Entry 9BXQ (electron microscopy, 3.10 A resolution); this record covers chains C and E of the 6 polymer chains in the assembly.

# Chain C (and E)
Name: Microtubule-associated protein tau
Organism: Homo sapiens
Notes: chain E of this document is another copy of the same molecule, construct and numbering; everything in this record applies to it too
UniProtKB: P10636 (TAU_HUMAN), isoform P10636-7; residues 304-380 here correspond to UniProt positions 275-351 (UniProt number = residue number - 29)
Sequence (77 residues; numbered 304 to 380; the number before each row is that of its first residue):
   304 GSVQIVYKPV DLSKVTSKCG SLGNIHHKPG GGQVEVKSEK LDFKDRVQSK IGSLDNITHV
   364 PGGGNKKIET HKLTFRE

# Interface between chain C and chain E
Residue-residue contacts (179; chain C residue first):
  Gly-304(C) with Gly-304(E)
  Ser-305(C) with Gly-304(E), hydrogen bond (backbone-backbone); Ser-305(E); Val-306(E), hydrogen bond (backbone-backbone)
  Val-306(C) with Val-306(E); Phe-378(E), hydrophobic
  Gln-307(C) with Val-306(E), hydrogen bond (backbone-backbone); Gln-307(E), hydrogen bond; Ile-308(E), hydrogen bond (backbone-backbone)
  Ile-308(C) with Ile-308(E); Leu-376(E), hydrophobic; Phe-378(E), hydrophobic
  Val-309(C) with Ile-308(E), hydrogen bond (backbone-backbone); Val-309(E); Tyr-310(E), hydrogen bond (backbone-backbone); Lys-311(E)
  Tyr-310(C) with Tyr-310(E), hydrophobic; His-374(E); Leu-376(E), hydrophobic
  Lys-311(C) with Tyr-310(E), hydrogen bond (backbone-backbone); Lys-311(E)
  Pro-312(C) with Tyr-310(E); Pro-312(E)
  Val-313(C) with Pro-312(E), hydrogen bond (backbone-backbone); Val-313(E); Asp-314(E), hydrogen bond (backbone-backbone)
  Asp-314(C) with Asp-314(E); Glu-372(E)
  Leu-315(C) with Asp-314(E), hydrogen bond (backbone-backbone); Leu-315(E), hydrophobic
  Ser-316(C) with Asp-314(E); Ser-316(E); Lys-370(E), hydrogen bond
  Lys-317(C) with Ser-316(E), hydrogen bond (backbone-backbone); Lys-317(E); Val-318(E), hydrogen bond (backbone-backbone)
  Val-318(C) with Val-318(E); Asn-368(E); Lys-370(E)
  Thr-319(C) with Val-318(E), hydrogen bond (backbone-backbone); Thr-319(E); Ser-320(E), hydrogen bond (backbone-backbone); Asn-368(E)
  Ser-320(C) with Ser-320(E); Gly-365(E), hydrogen bond (side chain-backbone); Gly-366(E), hydrogen bond (side chain-backbone)
  Lys-321(C) with Ser-320(E), hydrogen bond (backbone-backbone); Lys-321(E); Cys-322(E), hydrogen bond (backbone-backbone)
  Cys-322(C) with Cys-322(E); Gly-323(E)
  Gly-323(C) with Cys-322(E), hydrogen bond (backbone-backbone); Gly-323(E), hydrogen bond (backbone-backbone)
  Ser-324(C) with Ser-324(E); Leu-325(E), hydrogen bond (backbone-backbone)
  Leu-325(C) with Leu-325(E), hydrophobic; Gly-326(E), hydrogen bond (backbone-backbone)
  Asn-327(C) with Gly-326(E); Asn-327(E), hydrogen bond; Ile-328(E), hydrogen bond (backbone-backbone)
  Ile-328(C) with Ile-328(E); Val-363(E), hydrophobic
  His-329(C) with Ile-328(E), hydrogen bond (backbone-backbone); His-329(E); His-330(E), hydrogen bond (backbone-backbone)
  His-330(C) with His-330(E); Asn-359(E); Thr-361(E)
  Lys-331(C) with His-330(E), hydrogen bond (backbone-backbone); Lys-331(E)
  Pro-332(C) with Pro-332(E), hydrophobic; Asn-359(E)
  Gly-333(C) with Pro-332(E), hydrogen bond (backbone-backbone); Gly-333(E); Gly-334(E), hydrogen bond (backbone-backbone)
  Gly-334(C) with Gly-334(E)
  Gly-335(C) with Gly-334(E); Gly-335(E); Leu-357(E)
  Gln-336(C) with Gly-335(E), hydrogen bond (backbone-backbone); Gln-336(E); Val-337(E), hydrogen bond (backbone-backbone); Leu-357(E)
  Val-337(C) with Val-337(E); Gly-355(E); Ser-356(E); Leu-357(E), hydrophobic
  Glu-338(C) with Val-337(E), hydrogen bond (backbone-backbone); Glu-338(E); Val-339(E), hydrogen bond (backbone-backbone)
  Val-339(C) with Val-339(E); Gly-355(E)
  Lys-340(C) with Val-339(E), hydrogen bond (backbone-backbone); Lys-340(E); Ser-341(E), hydrogen bond (backbone-backbone)
  Ser-341(C) with Ser-341(E); Leu-344(E)
  Glu-342(C) with Ser-341(E); Glu-342(E), hydrogen bond (backbone-backbone)
  Lys-343(C) with Glu-342(E), hydrogen bond (backbone-backbone); Lys-343(E); Leu-344(E), hydrogen bond (backbone-backbone)
  Leu-344(C) with Leu-344(E)
  Asp-345(C) with Leu-344(E), hydrogen bond (backbone-backbone); Asp-345(E); Phe-346(E)
  Phe-346(C) with Leu-344(E), hydrophobic; Phe-346(E), hydrophobic
  Lys-347(C) with Phe-346(E), hydrogen bond (backbone-backbone); Lys-347(E)
  Asp-348(C) with Lys-347(E), hydrogen bond (backbone-backbone); Asp-348(E); Arg-349(E), hydrogen bond (backbone-backbone)
  Arg-349(C) with Arg-349(E); Val-350(E)
  Val-350(C) with Phe-346(E); Val-350(E)
  Gln-351(C) with Val-350(E), hydrogen bond (backbone-backbone); Gln-351(E); Ser-352(E), hydrogen bond (backbone-backbone)
  Ser-352(C) with Ser-352(E)
  Lys-353(C) with Ser-352(E), hydrogen bond (backbone-backbone); Lys-353(E); Ile-354(E), hydrogen bond (backbone-backbone)
  Ile-354(C) with Ile-354(E)
  Gly-355(C) with Ile-354(E), hydrogen bond (backbone-backbone); Gly-355(E)
  Ser-356(C) with Gly-355(E), hydrogen bond (backbone-backbone); Ser-356(E), hydrogen bond (side chain-backbone)
  Leu-357(C) with Ser-356(E), hydrogen bond (backbone-backbone); Leu-357(E)
  Asp-358(C) with Leu-357(E), hydrogen bond (backbone-backbone); Asp-358(E); Asn-359(E), hydrogen bond (backbone-backbone)
  Asn-359(C) with Asn-359(E), hydrogen bond
  Ile-360(C) with Asn-359(E), hydrogen bond (backbone-backbone); Ile-360(E); Thr-361(E), hydrogen bond (backbone-backbone)
  Thr-361(C) with Thr-361(E)
  His-362(C) with Thr-361(E), hydrogen bond (backbone-backbone); His-362(E); Val-363(E), hydrogen bond (backbone-backbone)
  Val-363(C) with Val-363(E)
  Pro-364(C) with Val-363(E); Pro-364(E); Gly-365(E), hydrogen bond (backbone-backbone)
  Gly-365(C) with Gly-365(E); Gly-366(E)
  Gly-366(C) with Pro-364(E); Gly-365(E); Gly-366(E), hydrogen bond (backbone-backbone); Gly-367(E), hydrogen bond (backbone-backbone)
  Gly-367(C) with Gly-367(E)
  Asn-368(C) with Gly-366(E); Gly-367(E); Asn-368(E), hydrogen bond
  Lys-369(C) with Asn-368(E), hydrogen bond (backbone-backbone); Lys-369(E); Lys-370(E), hydrogen bond (backbone-backbone)
  Lys-370(C) with Lys-370(E)
  Ile-371(C) with Lys-370(E), hydrogen bond (backbone-backbone); Ile-371(E); Glu-372(E), hydrogen bond (backbone-backbone)
  Glu-372(C) with Glu-372(E)
  Thr-373(C) with Glu-372(E), hydrogen bond (backbone-backbone); Thr-373(E); His-374(E), hydrogen bond (backbone-backbone)
  His-374(C) with His-374(E), hydrogen bond
  Lys-375(C) with His-374(E), hydrogen bond (backbone-backbone); Lys-375(E); Leu-376(E), hydrogen bond (backbone-backbone)
  Leu-376(C) with Leu-376(E), hydrophobic
  Thr-377(C) with Leu-376(E), hydrogen bond (backbone-backbone); Thr-377(E); Phe-378(E), hydrogen bond (backbone-backbone)
  Phe-378(C) with Phe-378(E), hydrophobic
  Arg-379(C) with Phe-378(E); Arg-379(E)
  Glu-380(C) with Glu-380(E), hydrogen bond (backbone-backbone)
Also at the interface, not in a pair above, chain C (77 interface residues in all): Gly-326

# In short
The chain C/chain E interface involves 77 residues from each chain; the contacts include 75 hydrogen bonds.
Polar contacts include Gln-307(C)/Gln-307(E), Ser-316(C)/Lys-370(E) and Ser-320(C)/Gly-365(E).
Chain C and chain E are both Microtubule-associated protein tau (Homo sapiens); the structure, Paired Helical
Filaments purified from Down Syndrome individual brain tissue applied to graphene oxide antibody affinity ...,
was determined by electron microscopy together with 9BXI, 9BXO and 9BXR from the same study.
